PDB entry 1E1Q | X-ray diffraction, 2.61 A resolution | chains D and G of the 7 polymer chains in the assembly

== Chain D ==
Protein: Bovine mitochondrial F1-atpase
Organism: Bos taurus
Notes: EC 3.6.1.34
UniProt: P00829 (ATPB_BOVIN); aligned to UniProt positions 47-528 over residues -4 to 478 (the alignment contains insertions or deletions, so no single offset holds)
Amino-acid sequence (482 residues; row label = number of the first residue in the row; note: 1 number in that range is skipped by the numbering (no residue carries it; nothing is unmodelled there); numbers below 1 keep their minus sign (Ala-4 is residue -4)):
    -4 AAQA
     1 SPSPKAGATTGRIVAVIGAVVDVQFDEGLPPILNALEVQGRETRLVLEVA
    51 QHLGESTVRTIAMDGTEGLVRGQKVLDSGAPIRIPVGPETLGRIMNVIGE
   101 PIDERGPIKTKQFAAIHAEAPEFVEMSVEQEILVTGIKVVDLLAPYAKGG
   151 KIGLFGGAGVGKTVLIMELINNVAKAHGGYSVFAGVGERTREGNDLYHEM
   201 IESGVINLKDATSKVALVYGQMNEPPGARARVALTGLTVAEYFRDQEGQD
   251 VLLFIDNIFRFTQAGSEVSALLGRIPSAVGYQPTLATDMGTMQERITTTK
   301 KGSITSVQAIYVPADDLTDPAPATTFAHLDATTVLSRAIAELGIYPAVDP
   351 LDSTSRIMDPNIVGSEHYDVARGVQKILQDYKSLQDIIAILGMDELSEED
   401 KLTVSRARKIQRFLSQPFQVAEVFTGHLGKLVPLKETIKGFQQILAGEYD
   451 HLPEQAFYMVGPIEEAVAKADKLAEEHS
Unresolved in the structure: -4 to -1, 1-8, 476-478
Ion coordination: Mg2+: Thr163 (together with ADP)
Ligand contacts: ADP (adenosine-5'-diphosphate): Gly157, Ala158, Gly159, Val160, Gly161, Lys162, Thr163, Val164, Glu192, Tyr345, Pro346, Phe418, Ala421, Phe424, Thr425
Curated features (UniProtKB/Swiss-Prot):
  - binding site (ADP): Gly159, Val160, Gly161, Lys162, Thr163, Val164
  - binding site (ATP): Gly159, Gly161, Lys162, Thr163, Val164, Arg189
  - binding site (phosphate): Gly159, Val160, Gly161, Lys162, Thr163
  - binding site (Mg(2+)): Thr163, Glu188
  - modified residue: Lys74 (N6-acetyllysine), Lys111 (N6-acetyllysine), Lys148 (N6-acetyllysine), Lys209 (N6-acetyllysine), Lys214 (N6-acetyllysine), Thr262 (Phosphothreonine), Ser365 (Phosphoserine), Lys376 (N6-acetyllysine), Ser383 (Phosphoserine), Lys430 (N6-acetyllysine), Lys435 (N6-acetyllysine), Lys472 (N6-acetyllysine)
  - glycosylation: Ser56 (O-linked (GlcNAc) serine)

== Chain G ==
Protein: Bovine mitochondrial F1-atpase
Organism: Bos taurus
Notes: EC 3.6.1.34
UniProt: P05631 (ATPG_BOVIN); residues 1-272 here correspond to UniProt positions 26-297 (UniProt number = residue number + 25)
Amino-acid sequence (272 residues; row label = number of the first residue in the row):
     1 ATLKDITRRLKSIKNIQKITKSMKMVAAAKYARAERELKPARVYGVGSLA
    51 LYEKADIKTPEDKKKHLIIGVSSDRGLCGAIHSSVAKQMKSEAANLAAAG
   101 KEVKIIGVGDKIRSILHRTHSDQFLVTFKEVGRRPPTFGDASVIALELLN
   151 SGYEFDEGSIIFNRFRSVISYKTEEKPIFSLDTISSAESMSIYDDIDADV
   201 LRNYQEYSLANIIYYSLKESTTSEQSARMTAMDNASKNASEMIDKLTLTF
   251 NRTRQAVITKELIEIISGAAAL
Unresolved in the structure: 45-76, 91-208
Curated features (UniProtKB/Swiss-Prot):
  - modified residue: Lys14 (N6-acetyllysine), Lys24 (N6-succinyllysine), Lys30 (N6-acetyllysine), Lys90 (N6-acetyllysine), Ser121 (Phosphoserine), Lys129 (N6-acetyllysine), Lys172 (N6-acetyllysine), Lys245 (N6-succinyllysine)

== Chain D / chain G interface ==
Pairs across the interface - 18 pairs, chain D then chain G:
  Gly273(D) - Leu272(G)
  Arg274(D) - Leu272(G)
  Ile275(D) - Ala269(G)  hydrophobic
  Ile275(D) - Leu272(G)
  Pro276(D) - Ile265(G)
  Pro276(D) - Gly268(G)
  Pro276(D) - Ala269(G)
  Ala278(D) - Glu261(G)
  Gln385(D) - Arg8(G)
  Asp386(D) - Arg8(G)  salt bridge
  Asp386(D) - Ser12(G)
  Ile387(D) - Asn15(G)
  Ile387(D) - Ile19(G)  hydrophobic
  Ile390(D) - Ile16(G)  hydrophobic
  Leu391(D) - Ile16(G)  hydrophobic
  Leu391(D) - Ile19(G)  hydrophobic
  Leu391(D) - Thr20(G)
  Leu391(D) - Leu77(G)
Also at the interface, not in a pair above, chain D (15 interface residues in all): Ala270, Ser277, Val279, Asp316, Glu395
Also at the interface, not in a pair above, chain G (14 interface residues in all): Lys4, Met23

== Summary ==
15 residues of chain D and 14 residues of chain G are in contact; the contacts include 1 salt bridge. Its one
salt-bridged contact is Asp386(D)-Arg8(G). Chain D binds ADP.
Here chain D is Bovine mitochondrial F1-atpase and chain G is Bovine mitochondrial F1-atpase, both from Bos
taurus. Entry 1E1Q (Bovine mitochondrial F1-atpase at 100K) was determined by X-ray diffraction (same
publication as 1E1R).
